5XHC - chains C and E of the 6 polymer chains in the assembly; structure by X-ray diffraction, 2.75 A resolution.

Chain C:
Protein: Tubulin alpha chain
From: Sus barbatus
UniProtKB: A0A0R4I993 (A0A0R4I993_SUSBA); residues 1-450 here = UniProt positions 1-450
Sequence (450 residues; numbered 1 to 450; the number before each row is that of its first residue):
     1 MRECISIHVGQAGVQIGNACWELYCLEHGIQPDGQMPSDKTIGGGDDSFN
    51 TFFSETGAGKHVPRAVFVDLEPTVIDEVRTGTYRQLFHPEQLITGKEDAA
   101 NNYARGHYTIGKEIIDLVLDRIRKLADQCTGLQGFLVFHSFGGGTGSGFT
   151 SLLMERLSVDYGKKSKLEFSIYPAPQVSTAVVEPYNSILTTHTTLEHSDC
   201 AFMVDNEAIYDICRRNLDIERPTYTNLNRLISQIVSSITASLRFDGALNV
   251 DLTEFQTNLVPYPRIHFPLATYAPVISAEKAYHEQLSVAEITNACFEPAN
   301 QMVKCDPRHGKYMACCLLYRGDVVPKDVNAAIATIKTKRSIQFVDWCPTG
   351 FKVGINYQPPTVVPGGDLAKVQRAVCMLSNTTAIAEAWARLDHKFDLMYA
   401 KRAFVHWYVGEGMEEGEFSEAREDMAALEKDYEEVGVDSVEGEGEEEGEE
Not modelled in the structure: 441-450
Metal / ion sites: Ca2+: Asp39, Thr41, Gly44, Glu55
Residues lining bound ligands: GTP (guanosine-5'-triphosphate): Gly10, Gln11, Ala12, Gln15, Ile16, Asp69, Asp98, Ala99, Ala100, Asn101, Ser140, Gly142, Gly143, Gly144, Thr145, Gly146, Ile171, Pro173, Val177, Ser178, Thr179, Glu183, Asn206, Tyr224, Leu227, Asn228, Ile231

Chain E:
Protein: Stathmin-4
From: Rattus norvegicus
UniProtKB: P63043 (STMN4_RAT); residues -38 to 145 here correspond to UniProt positions 6-189 (UniProt number = residue number + 44)
Sequence (184 residues; each row starts with the number of its first residue; numbers below 1 keep their minus sign (Tyr-38 is residue -38)):
   -38 YKEKMKELPLVSLFCSCFLSDPLNKSSYKYEADTVDLNWCVISDMEVIEL
    12 NKCTSGQSFEVILKPPSFDGVPEFNASLPRRRDPSLEEIQKKLEAAEERR
    62 KYQEAELLKHLAEKREHEREVIQKAIEENNNFIKMAKEKLAQKMESNKEN
   112 REAHLAAMLERLQEKDKHAEEVRKNKELKEEASR
Not modelled in the structure: -38 to 5, 28-43, 142-145
Swiss-Prot annotation at these positions:
  - modified residue: Ser46 (Phosphoserine)
  - lipidation (S-palmitoyl cysteine): Cys-24, Cys-22

Chain C / chain E interface:
Pairs across the interface (28; chain C residue first):
  His107(C) with Lys104(E); Met105(E)
  Tyr108(C) with Lys104(E); Met105(E), hydrophobic; Asn108(E)
  Thr109(C) with Arg112(E)
  Lys112(C) with Met105(E)
  Leu152(C) with Met105(E), hydrophobic
  Glu155(C) with Leu101(E); Lys104(E), salt bridge
  Arg156(C) with Leu101(E)
  Ser158(C) with Phe93(E); Ile94(E)
  Val159(C) with Ile94(E); Lys98(E)
  Gly162(C) with Ile94(E)
  Lys163(C) with Asn90(E)
  Thr193(C) with Lys104(E)
  Glu196(C) with Phe93(E)
  His197(C) with Phe93(E)
  Gly410(C) with His115(E)
  Glu411(C) with Asn108(E), hydrogen bond (backbone-side chain); Arg112(E), salt bridge
  Gly412(C) with Asn108(E), hydrogen bond (backbone-side chain); Asn111(E), hydrogen bond (backbone-side chain); Arg112(E)
  Met413(C) with Asn108(E)
  Glu414(C) with Asn111(E)
Interface residues without a listed pair, chain C (20 interface residues in all): Glu417
Interface residues without a listed pair, chain E (13 interface residues in all): Ala97, Ser107

Overview:
20 residues of chain C and 13 residues of chain E are in contact, with 3 hydrogen bonds and 2 salt bridges.
Polar contacts include Glu155(C)-Lys104(E), Glu411(C)-Arg112(E) and Glu411(C)-Asn108(E). Ligands of chain C:
GTP. The Ca2+ site is built by Asp39(C), Thr41(C), Gly44(C) and Glu55(C).
Chain C is Tubulin alpha chain (Sus barbatus) and chain E is Stathmin-4 (Rattus norvegicus); the structure,
Crystal structure of T2R-TTL-PO10 complex, was determined by X-ray diffraction.
